PDB entry 3G90 | X-ray diffraction, 2.40 A resolution | chain X

[Chain X]
Molecule: Mitogen-activated protein kinase 10
From: Homo sapiens
Notes: EC 2.7.11.24; fragment: kinase domain
UniProt: P53779 (MK10_HUMAN); residue numbers follow UniProt; this construct covers 40-402
Sequence (365 residues; row label = number of the first residue in the row):
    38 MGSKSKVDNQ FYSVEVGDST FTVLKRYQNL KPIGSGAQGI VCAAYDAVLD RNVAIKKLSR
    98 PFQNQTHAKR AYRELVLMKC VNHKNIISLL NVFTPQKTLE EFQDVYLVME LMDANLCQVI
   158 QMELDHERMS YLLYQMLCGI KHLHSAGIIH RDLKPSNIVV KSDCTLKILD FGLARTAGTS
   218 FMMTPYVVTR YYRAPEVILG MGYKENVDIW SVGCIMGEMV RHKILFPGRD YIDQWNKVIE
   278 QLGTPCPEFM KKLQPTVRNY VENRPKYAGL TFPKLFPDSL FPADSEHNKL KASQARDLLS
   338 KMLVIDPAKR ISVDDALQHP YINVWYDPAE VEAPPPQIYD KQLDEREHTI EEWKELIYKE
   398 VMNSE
Not modelled in the structure: 38-45, 73-74, 212-216, 376-378, 401-402
Construct notes: expression tag (38-39)
Residues lining bound ligands: J72 ((3E)-5-fluoro-1-[(6-fluoro-4H-1,3-benzodioxin-8-yl)methyl]-1H-indole-2,3-dione 3-oxime): Ile70, Gln75, Val78, Ala91, Ile124, Met146, Glu147, Leu148, Met149, Asp150, Ala151, Asn152, Gln155, Val196, Leu206
Swiss-Prot annotation at these positions:
  - motif: Thr221 to Tyr223 (TXY)
  - active site: Asp189 (Proton acceptor)
  - binding site (ATP): Ile70 to Val78, Lys93
  - modified residue: Thr221 (Phosphothreonine), Tyr223 (Phosphotyrosine)

[In short]
Ligands of chain X: compound J72. From UniProt: active-site residue Asp189 and 10 ATP-binding residues.
Chain X is Mitogen-activated protein kinase 10 (Homo sapiens); the structure, JNK-3 bound to
(Z)-5-fluoro-1-((6-fluoro-4H-benzo[d][1,3]dioxin-8-yl)methyl)-3-(hydroxyimino)indolin-2-one, was determined by
X-ray diffraction together with 3G9L and 3G9N from the same study.
